5JJW - chains A and B; structure by X-ray diffraction, 3.01 A resolution.

== Chain A ==
Protein: Squamous cell carcinoma antigen recognized by T-cells 3
Organism: Homo sapiens
Reference sequence: Q15020 (SART3_HUMAN); residue numbers follow UniProt; this construct covers 280-578
Amino-acid sequence (300 residues; each row starts with the number of its first residue):
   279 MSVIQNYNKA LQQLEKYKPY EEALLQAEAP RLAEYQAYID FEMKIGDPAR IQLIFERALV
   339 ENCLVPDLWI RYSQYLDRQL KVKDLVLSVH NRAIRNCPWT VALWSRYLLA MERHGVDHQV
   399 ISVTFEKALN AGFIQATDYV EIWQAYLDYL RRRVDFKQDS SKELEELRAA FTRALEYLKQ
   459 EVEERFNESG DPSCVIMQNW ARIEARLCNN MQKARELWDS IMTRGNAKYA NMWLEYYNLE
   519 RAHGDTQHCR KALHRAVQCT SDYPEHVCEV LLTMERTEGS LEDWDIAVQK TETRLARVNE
Unresolved in the structure: 279, 576-578
Sequence notes: initiating methionine (279)
Modified / non-standard residues: Mse-279 (selenomethionine); Mse-321, Mse-389, Mse-475, Mse-489, Mse-500, Mse-510, Mse-552 (selenomethionine; parent Met)
Curated features (UniProtKB/Swiss-Prot):
  - region: Asn-487 to Ala-520 (Required for interaction with USP4)

== Chain B ==
Protein: Ubiquitin carboxyl-terminal hydrolase 15
Organism: Homo sapiens
Notes: EC 3.4.19.12
Reference sequence: Q9Y4E8 (UBP15_HUMAN); residue numbers follow UniProt; this construct covers 1-223
Amino-acid sequence (224 residues; each row starts with the number of its first residue; numbering starts at 0):
     0 GMAEGGAADL DTQRSDIATL LKTSLRKGDT WYLVDSRWFK QWKKYVGFDS WDKYQMGDQN
    60 VYPGPIDNSG LLKDGDAQSL KEHLIDELDY ILLPTEGWNK LVSWYTLMEG QEPIARKVVE
   120 QGMFVKHCKV EVYLTELKLC ENGNMNNVVT RRFSKADTID TIEKEIRKIF SIPDEKETRL
   180 WNKYMSNTFE PLNKPDSTIQ DAGLYQGQVL VIEQKNEDGT WPRG
Unresolved in the structure: 0-5, 76-77, 136-151, 164-195, 205-223
Sequence notes: expression tag (0)
Modified / non-standard residues: Mse-1, Mse-144, Mse-184 (selenomethionine); Mse-55, Mse-107, Mse-122 (selenomethionine; parent Met)
Curated features (UniProtKB/Swiss-Prot):
  - modified residue: Ala-2 (N-acetylalanine)

== Chain A / chain B interface ==
Contacting residue pairs - 23 pairs, chain A then chain B:
  Ser-439(A) / Trp-50(B)
  Lys-440(A) / Trp-50(B)
  Glu-443(A) / Asp-48(B)
  Glu-443(A) / Trp-50(B)
  Gln-490(A) / Leu-24(B)  hydrogen bond (side chain-backbone)
  Arg-493(A) / Val-124(B)
  Arg-493(A) / Lys-125(B)
  Arg-493(A) / His-126(B)
  Glu-494(A) / His-126(B)
  Glu-494(A) / Lys-128(B)
  Asp-497(A) / Gly-121(B)
  Asp-497(A) / Mse-122(B)  hydrogen bond (side chain-backbone)
  Asp-497(A) / Phe-123(B)  hydrogen bond (side chain-backbone)
  Asp-497(A) / Val-124(B)  hydrogen bond (side chain-backbone)
  Asp-497(A) / His-126(B)
  Mse-500(A) / Phe-123(B)  hydrophobic
  Thr-501(A) / Phe-123(B)
  Ala-505(A) / Phe-123(B)  hydrophobic
  Trp-511(A) / Phe-123(B)
  Tyr-514(A) / Val-124(B)
  Arg-533(A) / Mse-122(B)  hydrogen bond (side chain-backbone)
  Arg-533(A) / Phe-123(B)
  Cys-537(A) / Phe-123(B)  hydrophobic
Interface residues without a listed pair, chain A (16 interface residues in all): Ser-438, Trp-496
Interface residues without a listed pair, chain B (11 interface residues in all): Ser-23

== Overview ==
The interface between chain A and chain B involves 16 residues on one side and 11 on the other, with 5
hydrogen bonds. Polar pairs include Gln-490(A)/Leu-24(B), Asp-497(A)/Mse-122(B) and Asp-497(A)/Phe-123(B).
Chain A is Squamous cell carcinoma antigen recognized by T-cells 3 and chain B is Ubiquitin carboxyl-terminal
hydrolase 15, both from Homo sapiens; the structure, Crystal structure of the HAT domain of sart3 in complex
with USP15 DUSP-UBL domain, was determined by X-ray diffraction.
